PDB entry 1E14 | X-ray diffraction, 2.70 A resolution | chains H and M of the 3 polymer chains in the assembly

[Chain H]
Protein: Reaction center protein H chain
Organism: Rhodobacter sphaeroides
UniProtKB: P0C0Y7 (RCEH_RHOSH); residues 1-260 here = UniProt positions 1-260
Amino-acid sequence (260 residues; row label = number of the first residue in the row):
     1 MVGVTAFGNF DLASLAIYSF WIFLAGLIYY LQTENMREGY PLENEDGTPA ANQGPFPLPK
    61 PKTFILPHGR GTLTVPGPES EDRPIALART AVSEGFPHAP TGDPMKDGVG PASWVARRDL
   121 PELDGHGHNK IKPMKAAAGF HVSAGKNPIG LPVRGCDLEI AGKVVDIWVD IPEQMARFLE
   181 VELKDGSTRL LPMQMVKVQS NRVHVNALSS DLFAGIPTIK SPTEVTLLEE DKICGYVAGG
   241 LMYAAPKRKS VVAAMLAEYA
Disordered / not traced: 1-10, 252-260

[Chain M]
Protein: Reaction center protein M chain
Organism: Rhodobacter sphaeroides
UniProtKB: P0C0Y9 (RCEM_RHOSH); residues 1-307 here correspond to UniProt positions 2-308 (UniProt number = residue number + 1)
Amino-acid sequence (307 residues; row label = number of the first residue in the row):
     1 AEYQNIFSQV QVRGPADLGM TEDVNLANRS GVGPFSTLLG WFGNAQLGPI YLGSLGVLSL
    61 FSGLMWFFTI GIWFWYQAGW NPAVFLRDLF FFSLEPPAPE YGLSFAAPLK EGGLWLIASF
   121 FMFVAVWSWW GRTYLRAQAL GMGKHTAWAF LSAIWLWMVL GFIRPILMGS WSEAVPYGIF
   181 SHLDWTNNFS LVHGNLRYNP FHDLSIAFLY GSALLFAMHG ATILAVSRFG GERELEQIAD
   241 RGTAAERAAL FWRWTMGFNA TMEGIHRWAI WMAVLVTLTG GIGILLSGTV VDNWYVWGQN
   301 HGMAPLN
Disordered / not traced: 304-307
Sequence notes: conflict Arg197 (Phe198 in P0C0Y9), Asp203 (Gly204 in P0C0Y9)
Swiss-Prot annotation at these positions:
  - binding site ((7R,8Z)-bacteriochlorophyll b): His182, His202
  - binding site (Fe cation): His219, Glu234, His266
  - binding site (a ubiquinone): Trp252
Ion coordination: bacteriochlorophyll a Mg site 1 near His182 (its only coordinating residue here); bacteriochlorophyll a Mg site 2 near His202 (its only coordinating residue here); Fe ion: His219, Glu234, His266 (shared with 2 residues of chain L)
Small-molecule neighbours:
  - bacteriochlorophyll a (BCL), molecule 1: Trp66, Met122, Val126, Phe150, Ala153, Ile154, Leu156, Trp157, Leu160, Trp185, Thr186, Asn187, Phe189, Ser190, Leu196, Arg197, His202, Ser205, Ile206, Leu209, Tyr210, Val276, Thr277, Gly280, Gly281, Gly283, Ile284
  - bacteriochlorophyll a (BCL), molecule 2: Phe67, Leu89, Met122, Trp157, Leu160, Val175, Ile179, His182, Leu183, Trp185, Thr186
  - bacteriochlorophyll a (BCL), molecule 3: Thr186, Leu209, Tyr210
  - bacteriochlorophyll a (BCL), molecule 4: Arg197, Asp203, Ile206, Ala207, Tyr210, Gly211, Leu214
  - bacteriopheophytin a (BPH), molecule 1: Ser59, Leu60, Gly63, Leu64, Trp66, Phe67, Ala125, Val126, Trp129, Thr133, Thr146, Ala149, Phe150, Ala153, Ala273, Val274, Thr277
  - bacteriopheophytin a (BPH), molecule 2: Tyr210, Ala213, Leu214, Ala217, Met218, Trp252, Thr255, Met256
  - speroidenone (SPN): Trp66, Phe67, Phe68, Ile70, Gly71, Phe74, Trp75, Phe85, Leu89, Phe105, Trp115, Leu116, Ser119, Phe120, Met122, Phe123, Trp157, Met158, Leu160, Gly161, Phe162, Trp171, Val175, Tyr177, Gly178, Ile179, His182
  - ubiquinone-10 (U10): Leu214, Leu215, Met218, His219, Thr222, Ile223, Ala245, Ala248, Ala249, Trp252, Met256, Phe258, Asn259, Ala260, Thr261, Met262, Ile265, Trp268, Met272

[Chain H / chain M interface]
Contacting residue pairs - 110 pairs, chain H then chain M:
  Asp11(H) - Val290(M)
  Asp11(H) - Trp297(M)
  Asp11(H) - Gly302(M)
  Leu12(H) - Val290(M)  hydrophobic
  Ala13(H) - Val291(M)  hydrophobic
  Ala13(H) - Trp294(M)  hydrophobic
  Ala13(H) - Trp297(M)
  Ser14(H) - Trp297(M)
  Ala16(H) - Phe201(M)
  Ile17(H) - Pro200(M)  hydrophobic
  Ile17(H) - Phe201(M)
  Ile17(H) - Leu204(M)  hydrophobic
  Phe20(H) - Phe201(M)  hydrophobic
  Phe20(H) - Leu204(M)  hydrophobic
  Phe20(H) - Thr279(M)
  Trp21(H) - Leu204(M)  hydrophobic
  Leu24(H) - Phe208(M)  hydrophobic
  Leu27(H) - Trp271(M)  hydrophobic
  Tyr30(H) - Arg267(M)  hydrogen bond
  Leu31(H) - Arg267(M)
  Leu31(H) - Trp268(M)  hydrophobic
  Gln32(H) - Phe258(M)
  Gln32(H) - Trp268(M)
  Glu34(H) - Arg267(M)  salt bridge
  Asn35(H) - Asn259(M)
  Asn35(H) - Ala260(M)
  Asn35(H) - Thr261(M)  hydrogen bond (side chain-backbone)
  Asn35(H) - Gly264(M)
  Asn35(H) - Ile265(M)
  Asn35(H) - Trp268(M)
  Glu38(H) - Ile238(M)
  Glu38(H) - Arg241(M)  salt bridge
  Lys62(H) - Glu263(M)  salt bridge
  Phe64(H) - Ile238(M)  hydrophobic
  Phe64(H) - Glu263(M)
  Leu66(H) - Ala239(M)  hydrophobic
  Leu73(H) - Ile238(M)
  Leu73(H) - Ala239(M)
  Glu79(H) - Arg241(M)  salt bridge
  Pro111(H) - Arg247(M)  hydrogen bond (backbone-side chain)
  Ser113(H) - Thr243(M)
  Ser113(H) - Arg247(M)  hydrogen bond (backbone-side chain)
  Val115(H) - Arg241(M)
  Val115(H) - Gly242(M)
  Val115(H) - Thr243(M)
  Val115(H) - Glu246(M)
  Arg117(H) - Glu236(M)  hydrogen bond (side chain-backbone)
  Arg117(H) - Gln237(M)
  Arg117(H) - Asp240(M)  hydrogen bond (side chain-backbone)
  Arg117(H) - Arg241(M)
  Arg117(H) - Gly242(M)
  Arg118(H) - Asp240(M)  hydrogen bond (backbone-side chain)
  Glu122(H) - Arg233(M)  salt bridge
  Glu122(H) - Glu236(M)
  Gly125(H) - Met20(M)
  His126(H) - Gly19(M)
  His126(H) - Met20(M)
  Ile131(H) - Arg233(M)
  Ala138(H) - Pro15(M)
  Gly139(H) - Arg13(M)
  Gly139(H) - Pro15(M)
  Phe140(H) - Val12(M)  hydrophobic
  Phe140(H) - Arg13(M)
  Phe140(H) - Gly14(M)
  Phe140(H) - Pro15(M)
  His141(H) - Val12(M)
  His141(H) - Arg13(M)  hydrogen bond (backbone-backbone)
  Val142(H) - Gln11(M)
  Ser143(H) - Gln11(M)  hydrogen bond (backbone-backbone)
  Ser143(H) - Val12(M)  hydrogen bond (side chain-backbone)
  Ser143(H) - Arg13(M)  hydrogen bond (side chain-backbone)
  Ala144(H) - Val10(M)
  Ala144(H) - Gln11(M)  hydrogen bond (backbone-backbone)
  Ala144(H) - Thr37(M)
  Ala144(H) - Trp41(M)  hydrophobic
  Gly145(H) - Gln9(M)
  Gly145(H) - Trp41(M)
  Lys146(H) - Val10(M)
  Pro148(H) - Val10(M)
  Pro172(H) - Asp17(M)
  Glu173(H) - Asn44(M)
  Gln174(H) - Val12(M)
  Gln174(H) - Arg13(M)
  Gln174(H) - Gly14(M)  hydrogen bond (side chain-backbone)
  Gln174(H) - Pro15(M)  hydrogen bond (side chain-backbone)
  Met175(H) - Glu232(M)
  Arg177(H) - Glu232(M)  salt bridge
  Arg177(H) - Arg233(M)
  Met193(H) - Tyr3(M)
  Met193(H) - Gln9(M)
  Met193(H) - Val10(M)  hydrophobic
  Gln194(H) - Tyr3(M)
  Gln194(H) - Asn5(M)
  Gln194(H) - Ser227(M)  hydrogen bond (side chain-backbone)
  Met195(H) - Arg228(M)  hydrogen bond
  Val196(H) - Tyr3(M)
  Val196(H) - Gln9(M)  hydrogen bond (backbone-side chain)
  Lys197(H) - Ala1(M)
  Lys197(H) - Gln9(M)
  Val198(H) - Gln9(M)  hydrogen bond (backbone-side chain)
  Leu227(H) - Arg233(M)
  Leu227(H) - Glu236(M)
  Leu227(H) - Asp240(M)
  Glu230(H) - Arg233(M)  salt bridge
  Asp231(H) - Gly242(M)
  Asp231(H) - Thr243(M)  hydrogen bond (side chain-backbone)
  Cys234(H) - Arg228(M)  hydrogen bond (side chain-backbone)
  Cys234(H) - Phe229(M)
  Ala238(H) - Phe229(M)  hydrophobic
  Leu241(H) - Arg228(M)
Interface residues without a listed pair, chain H (68 interface residues in all): Phe23, Leu42, Ala112, Trp114, Lys130, Met134, Asn147, Val169, Ala176, Pro192, Gly235
Interface residues without a listed pair, chain M (55 interface residues in all): Arg253, Leu275, Leu286, His301

[Summary]
Chain H and chain M form an interface of 68 and 55 residues respectively, with 20 hydrogen bonds and 7 salt
bridges. Polar contacts include Glu34(H)-Arg267(M), Glu38(H)-Arg241(M) and Lys62(H)-Glu263(M). Chain M binds 4
copies of bacteriochlorophyll a, bacteriopheophytin a, ubiquinone-10 and speroidenone.
Chain H is Reaction center protein H chain and chain M is Reaction center protein M chain, both from
Rhodobacter sphaeroides; the structure, Photosynthetic reaction center mutant with phe M197 replaced with arg
(chain M, FM197R) and gly M203 ..., was determined by X-ray diffraction.
